Entry 6UC1 (X-ray diffraction, 2.19 A resolution); this record covers chains B and C of the 4 polymer chains in the assembly.

Chain B:
Protein: Uncharacterized protein GoxA
Organism: Pseudoalteromonas luteoviolacea DSM 6061
Reference sequence: A0A161XU12 (A0A161XU12_9GAMM); residues 1-816 here = UniProt positions 1-816
Chain sequence (816 residues; each row starts with the number of its first residue):
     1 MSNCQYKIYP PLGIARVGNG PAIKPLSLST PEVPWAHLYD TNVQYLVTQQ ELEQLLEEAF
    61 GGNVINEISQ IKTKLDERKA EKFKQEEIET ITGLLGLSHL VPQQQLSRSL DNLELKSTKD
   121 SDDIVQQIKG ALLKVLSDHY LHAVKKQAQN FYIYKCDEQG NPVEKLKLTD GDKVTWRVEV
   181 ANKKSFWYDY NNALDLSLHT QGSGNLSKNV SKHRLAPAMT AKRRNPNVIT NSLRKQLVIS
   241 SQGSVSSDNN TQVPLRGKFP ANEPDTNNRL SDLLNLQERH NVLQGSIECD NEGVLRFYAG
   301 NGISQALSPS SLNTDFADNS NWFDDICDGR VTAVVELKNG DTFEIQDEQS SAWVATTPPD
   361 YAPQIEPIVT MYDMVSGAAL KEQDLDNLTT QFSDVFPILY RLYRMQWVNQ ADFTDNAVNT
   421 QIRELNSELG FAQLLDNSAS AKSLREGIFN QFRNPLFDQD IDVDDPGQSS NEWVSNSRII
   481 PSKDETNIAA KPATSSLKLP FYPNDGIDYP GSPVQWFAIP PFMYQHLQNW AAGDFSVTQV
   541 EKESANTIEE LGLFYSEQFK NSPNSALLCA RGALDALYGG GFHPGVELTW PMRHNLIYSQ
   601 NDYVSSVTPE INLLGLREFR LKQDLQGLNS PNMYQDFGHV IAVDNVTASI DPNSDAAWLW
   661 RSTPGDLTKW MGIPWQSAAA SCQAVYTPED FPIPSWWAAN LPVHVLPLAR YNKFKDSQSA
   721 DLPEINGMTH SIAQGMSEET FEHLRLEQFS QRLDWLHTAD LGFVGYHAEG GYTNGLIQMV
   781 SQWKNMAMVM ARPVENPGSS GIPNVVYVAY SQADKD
Not modelled in the structure: 1-3, 76-82, 114-125, 263-276, 467-469, 816
Sequence notes: engineered mutation Ala-678 (Asp in A0A161XU12)
Modified / non-standard residues: Trp-697 (2-amino-3-(6,7-dioxo-6,7-dihydro-1H-indol-3-yl)-propionic acid; TRQ)
Glycans and other covalent adducts: covalent link Cys-682/Trp-697
Bound ions: Mg2+: Asp-360, Ala-362, Ile-365, Ala-699, Asn-700
Small-molecule neighbours: glycine (GLY): Phe-316, His-583, Ser-681, Cys-682, Trp-696, Trp-697, Tyr-772
From the paper describing this entry:
  - mutagenesis - D678A: abolished catalytic activity on glycine

Chain C:
Protein: Uncharacterized protein GoxA
Organism: Pseudoalteromonas luteoviolacea DSM 6061
Reference sequence: A0A161XU12 (A0A161XU12_9GAMM); residues 1-816 here = UniProt positions 1-816
Chain sequence (816 residues; row label = number of the first residue in the row):
     1 MSNCQYKIYP PLGIARVGNG PAIKPLSLST PEVPWAHLYD TNVQYLVTQQ ELEQLLEEAF
    61 GGNVINEISQ IKTKLDERKA EKFKQEEIET ITGLLGLSHL VPQQQLSRSL DNLELKSTKD
   121 SDDIVQQIKG ALLKVLSDHY LHAVKKQAQN FYIYKCDEQG NPVEKLKLTD GDKVTWRVEV
   181 ANKKSFWYDY NNALDLSLHT QGSGNLSKNV SKHRLAPAMT AKRRNPNVIT NSLRKQLVIS
   241 SQGSVSSDNN TQVPLRGKFP ANEPDTNNRL SDLLNLQERH NVLQGSIECD NEGVLRFYAG
   301 NGISQALSPS SLNTDFADNS NWFDDICDGR VTAVVELKNG DTFEIQDEQS SAWVATTPPD
   361 YAPQIEPIVT MYDMVSGAAL KEQDLDNLTT QFSDVFPILY RLYRMQWVNQ ADFTDNAVNT
   421 QIRELNSELG FAQLLDNSAS AKSLREGIFN QFRNPLFDQD IDVDDPGQSS NEWVSNSRII
   481 PSKDETNIAA KPATSSLKLP FYPNDGIDYP GSPVQWFAIP PFMYQHLQNW AAGDFSVTQV
   541 EKESANTIEE LGLFYSEQFK NSPNSALLCA RGALDALYGG GFHPGVELTW PMRHNLIYSQ
   601 NDYVSSVTPE INLLGLREFR LKQDLQGLNS PNMYQDFGHV IAVDNVTASI DPNSDAAWLW
   661 RSTPGDLTKW MGIPWQSAAA SCQAVYTPED FPIPSWWAAN LPVHVLPLAR YNKFKDSQSA
   721 DLPEINGMTH SIAQGMSEET FEHLRLEQFS QRLDWLHTAD LGFVGYHAEG GYTNGLIQMV
   781 SQWKNMAMVM ARPVENPGSS GIPNVVYVAY SQADKD
Not modelled in the structure: 1-4, 77-81, 114-122, 158-160, 263-276, 467-469, 816
Sequence notes: engineered mutation Ala-678 (Asp in A0A161XU12)
Modified / non-standard residues: Lys-222 (N~6~-glycyl-L-lysine; Q3P); Trp-697 (2-amino-3-(6,7-dioxo-6,7-dihydro-1H-indol-3-yl)-propionic acid; TRQ)
Glycans and other covalent adducts: covalent link Cys-682/Trp-697
Bound ions: Mg2+: Asp-360, Ala-362, Ile-365, Ala-699, Asn-700
Small-molecule neighbours: glycine (GLY): Phe-316, His-583, Pro-584, Ser-681, Cys-682, Trp-696, Trp-697, Tyr-772

Chain B / chain C interface:
Residue-residue contacts - 7 pairs, chain B then chain C:
  Pro-309(B) / Pro-309(C)
  Ser-310(B) / Ile-777(C)
  Ser-310(B) / Gln-778(C)  hydrogen bond
  Leu-312(B) / Leu-312(C)  hydrophobic
  Tyr-766(B) / Lys-222(C)
  Ile-777(B) / Ser-310(C)
  Gln-778(B) / Ser-310(C)  hydrogen bond
Interface residues without a listed pair, chain B (7 interface residues in all): Arg-108
Interface residues without a listed pair, chain C (7 interface residues in all): Arg-279

Summary:
Chain B and chain C each contribute 7 residues to their interface, with 2 hydrogen bonds. Polar pairs include
Ser-310(B)/Gln-778(C) and Gln-778(B)/Ser-310(C). Chain B binds glycine. Bound to chain C: glycine. Asp-360(B),
Ala-362(B), Ile-365(B), Ala-699(B) and Asn-700(B) coordinate Mg2+. From the paper: D678A of chain B abolishes
catalytic activity on glycine.
Chain B is Uncharacterized protein GoxA and chain C is Uncharacterized protein GoxA, both from
Pseudoalteromonas luteoviolacea DSM 6061; the structure, Crystal structure of D678A GoxA soaked in glycine at
pH 7.5, was determined by X-ray diffraction together with 6UBN, 6UBR, 6UBZ and 6UFQ from the same study.
